Entry 6ZP8 (X-ray diffraction, 3.00 A resolution); this record covers chains I and Y of the 28 polymer chains in the assembly.

Chain I:
Molecule: Proteasome subunit beta type-3
From: Saccharomyces cerevisiae S288C
Notes: EC 3.4.25.1
UniProt: P25451 (PSB3_YEAST); residues 0-204 here correspond to UniProt positions 1-205 (UniProt number = residue number + 1)
Chain sequence (205 residues; row label = number of the first residue in the row; numbering starts at 0):
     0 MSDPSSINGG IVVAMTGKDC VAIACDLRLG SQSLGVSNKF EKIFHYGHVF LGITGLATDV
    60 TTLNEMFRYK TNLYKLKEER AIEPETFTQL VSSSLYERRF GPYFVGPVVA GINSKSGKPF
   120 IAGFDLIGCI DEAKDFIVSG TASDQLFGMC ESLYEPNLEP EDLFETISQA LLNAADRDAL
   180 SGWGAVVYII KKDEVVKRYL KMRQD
Disordered / not traced: 0
Ion coordination: Mg2+ site 1: Asp-177, Ser-180; Mg2+ site 2: Asp-204 (shared with Ala-165(Y), Asp-168(Y), Ser-171(Y) of chain Y)
Ligand contacts: QOE ((2S,3R)-N-[(5S,8S,10S)-5-methyl-10-oxidanyl-2,7-bis(oxidanylidene)-1,6-diazacyclododec-8-yl]-3-oxidanyl-2-(3-phenylpropanoylamino)butanamide): Arg-98, Asp-124, Leu-125, Ile-126, Cys-128

Chain Y:
Molecule: Proteasome subunit beta type-5
From: Saccharomyces cerevisiae S288C
Notes: EC 3.4.25.1
UniProt: P30656 (PSB5_YEAST); residues 1-212 here correspond to UniProt positions 76-287 (UniProt number = residue number + 75)
Chain sequence (212 residues; numbered 1 to 212; the number before each row is that of its first residue):
     1 TTTLAFRFQG GIIVAVDSRA TAGNWVASQT VKKVIEINPF LLGTMAGGAA DCQFWETWLG
    61 SQCRLHELRE KERISVAAAS KILSNLVYQY KGAGLSMGTM ICGYTRKEGP TIYYVDSDGT
   121 RLKGDIFCVG SGQTFAYGVL DSNYKWDLSV EDALYLGKRS ILAAAHRDAY SGGSVNLYHV
   181 TEDGWIYHGN HDVGELFWKV KEEEGSFNNV IG
Glycans and other covalent adducts: compound QOE linked to Thr-1
Ion coordination: Mg2+: Ala-165, Asp-168, Ser-171 (shared with Asp-204(I) of chain I)
Ligand contacts: QOE ((2S,3R)-N-[(5S,8S,10S)-5-methyl-10-oxidanyl-2,7-bis(oxidanylidene)-1,6-diazacyclododec-8-yl]-3-oxidanyl-2-(3-phenylpropanoylamino)butanamide): Ala-20, Thr-21, Lys-33, Met-45, Ala-46, Gly-47, Gly-48, Ala-49
From the paper describing this entry:
  - binding site for QOE: Thr-1, Met-45, Gly-47

Interface between chain I and chain Y:
Pairs across the interface (44; chain I residue first):
  Ser-5(I) / Asn-24(Y)
  Arg-27(I) / Ala-169(Y)
  Ser-32(I) / Arg-167(Y)
  Ser-32(I) / Asp-168(Y)
  Ser-32(I) / Ala-169(Y)  hydrogen bond (backbone-backbone)
  Ser-32(I) / Tyr-170(Y)
  Leu-33(I) / Phe-135(Y)  hydrophobic
  Leu-33(I) / Arg-167(Y)
  Gly-34(I) / Arg-167(Y)  hydrogen bond (backbone-side chain)
  Val-35(I) / Arg-167(Y)
  Asn-37(I) / Asn-209(Y)
  Asn-37(I) / Val-210(Y)
  Lys-38(I) / Asn-209(Y)  hydrogen bond (side chain-backbone)
  Gln-144(I) / Trp-25(Y)
  Asp-175(I) / Gln-29(Y)  hydrogen bond (backbone-side chain)
  Arg-176(I) / Trp-25(Y)
  Arg-176(I) / Val-26(Y)  hydrogen bond (side chain-backbone)
  Arg-176(I) / Ala-27(Y)  hydrogen bond (side chain-backbone)
  Arg-176(I) / Ser-28(Y)
  Asp-177(I) / Asn-24(Y)
  Asp-177(I) / Val-26(Y)
  Ala-178(I) / Asn-24(Y)  hydrogen bond (backbone-backbone)
  Ala-178(I) / Val-26(Y)
  Ala-178(I) / Ala-169(Y)
  Ala-178(I) / Tyr-170(Y)  hydrophobic
  Leu-179(I) / Asn-24(Y)
  Trp-182(I) / His-166(Y)  hydrogen bond (side chain-backbone)
  Trp-182(I) / Arg-167(Y)
  Lys-200(I) / Trp-198(Y)
  Lys-200(I) / Gly-212(Y)
  Met-201(I) / Trp-198(Y)
  Arg-202(I) / Gly-173(Y)  hydrogen bond (side chain-backbone)
  Arg-202(I) / Asp-192(Y)  salt bridge
  Arg-202(I) / Gly-194(Y)
  Gln-203(I) / His-166(Y)  hydrogen bond (backbone-side chain)
  Gln-203(I) / Phe-197(Y)
  Gln-203(I) / Trp-198(Y)
  Gln-203(I) / Val-210(Y)
  Asp-204(I) / Arg-19(Y)  salt bridge
  Asp-204(I) / Ala-165(Y)
  Asp-204(I) / Ser-171(Y)
  Asp-204(I) / Gly-172(Y)
  Asp-204(I) / Gly-173(Y)  hydrogen bond (side chain-backbone)
  Asp-204(I) / Val-193(Y)
Also at the interface, not in a pair above, chain I (21 interface residues in all): Gln-31
Also at the interface, not in a pair above, chain Y (26 interface residues in all): Ile-211

Summary:
The interface between chain I and chain Y involves 21 residues on one side and 26 on the other, with 11
hydrogen bonds and 2 salt bridges. Among the polar pairs are Arg-202(I)/Asp-192(Y), Asp-204(I)/Arg-19(Y) and
Gly-34(I)/Arg-167(Y). Bound to chain I: compound QOE. From the paper: a binding site for QOE at Thr-1(Y),
Met-45(Y) and Gly-47(Y).
Here chain I is Proteasome subunit beta type-3 and chain Y is Proteasome subunit beta type-5, both from
Saccharomyces cerevisiae S288C. Entry 6ZP8 (Yeast 20S proteasome in complex with glidobactin-like natural
product HB335) was determined by X-ray diffraction together with 6ZOU and 6ZP6 from the same study.
